PDB entry 4D0Z | X-ray diffraction, 2.20 A resolution | chains B and X

== Chain B ==
Name: Polypeptide N-acetylgalactosaminyltransferase 2
Organism: Homo sapiens
Notes: EC 2.4.1.41
Reference sequence: Q10471 (GALT2_HUMAN); residue numbers follow UniProt; this construct covers 1-571
Chain sequence (571 residues; row label = number of the first residue in the row):
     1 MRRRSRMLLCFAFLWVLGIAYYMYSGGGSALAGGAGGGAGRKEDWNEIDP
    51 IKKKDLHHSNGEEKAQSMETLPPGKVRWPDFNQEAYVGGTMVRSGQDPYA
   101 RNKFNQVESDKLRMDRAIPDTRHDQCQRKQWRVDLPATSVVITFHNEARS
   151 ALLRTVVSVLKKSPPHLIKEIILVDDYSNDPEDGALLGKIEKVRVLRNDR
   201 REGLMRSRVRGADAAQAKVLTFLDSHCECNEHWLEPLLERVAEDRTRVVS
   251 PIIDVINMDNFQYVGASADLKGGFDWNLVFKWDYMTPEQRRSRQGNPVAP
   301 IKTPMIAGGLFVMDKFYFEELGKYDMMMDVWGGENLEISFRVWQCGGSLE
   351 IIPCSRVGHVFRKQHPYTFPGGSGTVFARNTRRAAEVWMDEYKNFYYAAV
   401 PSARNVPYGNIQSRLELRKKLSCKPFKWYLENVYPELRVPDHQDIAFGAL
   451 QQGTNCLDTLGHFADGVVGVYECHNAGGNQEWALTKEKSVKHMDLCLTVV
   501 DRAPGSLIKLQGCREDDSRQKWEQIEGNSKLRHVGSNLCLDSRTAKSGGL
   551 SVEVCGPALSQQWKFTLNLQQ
Disordered / not traced: 1-74, 570-571
Disulfides: Cys126-Cys354, Cys345-Cys423, Cys456-Cys473, Cys496-Cys513, Cys539-Cys555
Sequence notes: engineered mutation Asp516 (Asn in Q10471)
Metal / ion sites: Mn2+: Asp224, His226, His359 (together with HWU)
Residues lining bound ligands:
  - 2-acetamido-2-deoxy-5-thio-galactose (BBK; 2-acetamido-2-deoxy-5-thio-alpha-D-galactopyranose): Asp458, Leu460, Gly461, Tyr471, His474, Gly477, Gly478, Asn479, Gln480
  - HWU ((2R,3R,4R,5R,6R)-3-(acetylamino)-4,5-dihydroxy-6-(hydroxymethyl)tetrahydro-2H-thiopyran-2-yl [(2R,3S,4R,5R)-5-(2,4-dioxo-3,4-dihydropyrimidin-1(2H)-yl)-3,4-dihydroxytetrahydrofuran-2-yl]methyl dihydrogen diphosphate): Thr143, Phe144, His145, Glu147, Asp176, Arg201, Gly203, Leu204, Arg208, Asp224, Ser225, His226, Ala307, Gly308, Gly309, Leu310, Val330, Trp331, Gly332, Gly333, Glu334, Asn335, His359, Arg362, His365, Tyr367
UniProt features mapped onto this chain:
  - binding site (substrate): Thr143, Asp176, Arg201, Ser225, Trp331, Arg362, His365, Tyr367
  - binding site (Mn(2+)): Asp224, His226, His359
  - modified residue: Ser536 (Phosphoserine)
  - glycosylation: Ser29 (O-linked (Xyl...) (chondroitin sulfate) serine)
  - natural variant: Phe104 (F104S: In CDG2T), Arg200 to Gln571 (deletion: In CDG2T), Arg210 (R210P: In CDG2T), Lys271 (K271R: Found in a patient with multiple abnormalities including neonatal hypotonia, psychomotor delay, feeding difficulty and dysmorphic features), Gln289 to Gln571 (deletion: In CDG2T), Met493 (M493V: Found in a patient with multiple abnormalities including neonatal hypotonia, psychomotor delay, feeding difficulty and dysmorphic features)
  - mutagenesis: Trp282 (W282A: Loss of enzyme activity), Phe361 (F361A: Loss of enzyme activity)
Reported in the primary citation:
  - binding site for 2-acetamido-2-deoxy-5-thio-galactose: Asp458, Tyr471, His474, Asn479
  - specificity-determining residues: Phe280, Trp282, Ala307, Phe361, Asp458
  - binding site for HWU: Arg208, Asp224, Gly308, Trp331, Gly332, Glu334, Tyr367

== Chain X ==
Name: Peptide
Organism: Homo sapiens
Chain sequence (6 residues; numbered 5 to 10; the number before each row is that of its first residue):
     5 STCPAA

== Interface between chain B and chain X ==
Residue-residue contacts (17; chain B residue first):
  Ile253(B) - Ala9(X)
  Val255(B) - Pro8(X)  hydrophobic
  Val255(B) - Ala10(X)
  Ala266(B) - Ala9(X)
  Ser267(B) - Ala9(X)  hydrogen bond (backbone-backbone)
  Leu270(B) - Ala9(X)
  Phe280(B) - Cys7(X)
  Trp282(B) - Cys7(X)  hydrogen bond (side chain-backbone)
  Trp282(B) - Pro8(X)
  Trp282(B) - Ala9(X)
  Trp331(B) - Ser5(X)
  Phe361(B) - Thr6(X)
  Phe361(B) - Cys7(X)
  Phe361(B) - Pro8(X)  hydrophobic
  Arg362(B) - Ser5(X)
  Arg362(B) - Thr6(X)
  His365(B) - Ser5(X)
Also at the interface, not in a pair above, chain B (13 interface residues in all): Lys281, Lys363

== Summary ==
13 residues of chain B and 6 residues of chain X are in contact; the contacts include 2 hydrogen bonds. Polar
pairs include Trp282(B)-Cys7(X) and Ser267(B)-Ala9(X). From the paper: a binding site for HWU at Arg208(B),
Asp224(B) and Gly308(B) among others; a binding site for 2-acetamido-2-deoxy-5-thio-galactose at Asp458(B),
Tyr471(B) and His474(B) among others.
Chain B is Polypeptide N-acetylgalactosaminyltransferase 2 and chain X is Peptide, both from Homo sapiens; the
structure, GalNAc-T2 crystal soaked with UDP-5SGalNAc, mEA2 and manganese (Higher resolution dataset), was
determined by X-ray diffraction, deposited together with 4D0T and 4D11.
